PDB entry 2WDV | X-ray diffraction, 3.20 A resolution | chains A and B of the 4 polymer chains in the assembly

== Chain A ==
Protein: Succinate dehydrogenase flavoprotein subunit
From: Escherichia coli
Notes: EC 1.3.5.1, 1.3.99.1
UniProtKB: P0AC41 (DHSA_ECOLI); residue numbers follow UniProt; this construct covers 1-588
Amino-acid sequence (588 residues; row label = number of the first residue in the row):
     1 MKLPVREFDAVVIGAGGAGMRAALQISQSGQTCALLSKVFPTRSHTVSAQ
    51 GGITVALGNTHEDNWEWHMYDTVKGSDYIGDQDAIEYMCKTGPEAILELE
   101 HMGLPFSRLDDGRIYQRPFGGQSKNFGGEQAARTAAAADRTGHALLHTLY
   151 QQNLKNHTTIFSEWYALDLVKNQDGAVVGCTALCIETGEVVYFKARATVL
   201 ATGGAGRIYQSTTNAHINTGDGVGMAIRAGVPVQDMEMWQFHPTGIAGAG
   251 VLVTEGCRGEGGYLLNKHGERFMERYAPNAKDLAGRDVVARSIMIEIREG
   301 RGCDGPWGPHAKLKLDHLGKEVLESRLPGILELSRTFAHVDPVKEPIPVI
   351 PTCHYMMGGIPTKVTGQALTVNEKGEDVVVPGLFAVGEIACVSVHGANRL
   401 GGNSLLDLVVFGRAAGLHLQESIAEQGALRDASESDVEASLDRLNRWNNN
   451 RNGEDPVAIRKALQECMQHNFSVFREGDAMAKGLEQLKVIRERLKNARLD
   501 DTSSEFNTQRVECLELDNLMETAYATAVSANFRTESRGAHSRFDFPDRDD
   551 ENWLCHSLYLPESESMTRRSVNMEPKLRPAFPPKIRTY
Curated features (UniProtKB/Swiss-Prot):
  - active site: Arg-286 (Proton acceptor)
  - binding site (FAD): Gly-14 to Gly-19, Asp-221, Glu-388, Ser-404, Leu-405
  - binding site (substrate): His-242, Thr-254, His-354, Arg-399
  - modified residue: His-45 (Tele-8alpha-FAD histidine), Lys-267 (N6-acetyllysine)
  - mutagenesis: Glu-186 (E186M: Allows recovery of protein cross-linked to SdhE, SdhA is flavinylated), Thr-187 (T187M: No recovery of protein cross-linked to SdhE, SdhA is flavinylated)
Covalently attached groups: flavin-adenine dinucleotide (FAD) linked to His-45
Ion coordination: Na+: Met-356, Gly-358, Glu-388, Ala-390
Small-molecule neighbours:
  - FAD (flavin-adenine dinucleotide): Ile-13, Gly-14, Ala-15, Gly-16, Gly-17, Ala-18, Gly-19, Leu-36, Ser-37, Lys-38, Val-39, Ser-44, Thr-46, Ser-48, Ala-49, Gln-50, Gly-51, Gly-52, Trp-164, Tyr-165, Ala-166, Ala-201, Thr-202, Gly-203, Thr-213, Asn-214, Asn-218, Asp-221, Leu-252, His-354, Tyr-355, Gly-387, Glu-388, Arg-399, Gly-402, Asn-403, Ser-404, Leu-405, Leu-408
  - malate like intermediate (TEO): Gln-50, Gly-51, Phe-119, His-242, Leu-252, Val-253, Thr-254, Glu-255, Gly-256, Arg-286, His-354, Arg-399, Leu-400, Gly-401, Gly-402

== Chain B ==
Protein: Succinate dehydrogenase iron-sulfur subunit
From: Escherichia coli
Notes: EC 1.3.5.1, 1.3.99.1
UniProtKB: P07014 (DHSB_ECOLI); numbering as in UniProt (aligned over 1-238)
Amino-acid sequence (238 residues; each row starts with the number of its first residue):
     1 MRLEFSIYRYNPDVDDAPRMQDYTLEADEGRDMMLLDALIQLKEKDPSLS
    51 FRRSCREGVCGSDGLNMNGKNGLACITPISALNQPGKKIVIRPLPGLPVI
   101 RDLVVDMGQFYAQYEKIKPYLLNNGQNPPAREHLQMPEQREKLDGLYECI
   151 LCACCSTSCPSFWWNPDKFIGPAGLLAAYRFLIDSRDTETDSRLDGLSDA
   201 FSVFRCHSIMNCVSVCPKGLNPTRAIGHIKSMLLQRNA
Curated features (UniProtKB/Swiss-Prot):
  - binding site ([2Fe-2S] cluster): Cys-55, Cys-60, Cys-75
  - binding site ([4Fe-4S] cluster): Cys-149, Cys-152, Cys-155, Cys-216
  - binding site ([3Fe-4S] cluster): Cys-159, Cys-206, Cys-212
  - binding site (a ubiquinone): Trp-164
Ion coordination: 2Fe-2S cluster Fe: Cys-55, Cys-60, Asp-63, Cys-75; 4Fe-4S cluster Fe: Cys-149, Cys-152, Cys-155, Cys-216; 3Fe-4S cluster Fe: Cys-159, Cys-206, Cys-212
Small-molecule neighbours:
  - 3Fe-4S cluster (F3S): Cys-159, Phe-169, Pro-172, Cys-206, His-207, Ser-208, Ile-209, Met-210, Asn-211, Cys-212, Thr-223, Ile-226
  - 2Fe-2S cluster (FES): Leu-36, Arg-53, Ser-54, Cys-55, Arg-56, Gly-58, Val-59, Cys-60, Gly-61, Ser-62, Asp-63, Leu-73, Cys-75
  - 4Fe-4S cluster (SF4): Phe-110, Cys-149, Ile-150, Leu-151, Cys-152, Ala-153, Cys-154, Cys-155, Ala-173, Leu-176, Cys-216, Pro-217, Lys-218, Leu-220
From the paper describing this entry:
  - mutagenesis - K230L: decreased catalytic activity on Q1

== Chain A / chain B interface ==
Pairs across the interface (101; chain A residue first):
  Phe-40(A) with Tyr-111(B), hydrophobic
  Arg-43(A) with Ser-54(B); Cys-60(B), hydrogen bond (side chain-backbone); Gly-61(B); Ser-62(B); Met-107(B); Tyr-111(B), hydrogen bond; Ile-150(B), hydrogen bond (side chain-backbone); Leu-151(B), hydrogen bond (side chain-backbone)
  Val-47(A) with Val-59(B); Cys-60(B), hydrophobic
  Ser-48(A) with Cys-55(B); Glu-57(B), hydrogen bond
  Leu-57(A) with Arg-131(B), hydrogen bond (backbone-side chain)
  Asn-59(A) with Glu-132(B), hydrogen bond
  Leu-97(A) with Arg-131(B); Glu-132(B)
  Glu-100(A) with Glu-132(B); His-133(B), hydrogen bond (side chain-backbone); Arg-186(B), salt bridge
  His-101(A) with Leu-121(B); Pro-129(B); Arg-131(B), hydrogen bond (side chain-backbone)
  Met-102(A) with Leu-121(B)
  Gly-103(A) with Arg-180(B), hydrogen bond (backbone-side chain); Arg-186(B), hydrogen bond (backbone-side chain)
  Leu-104(A) with Arg-186(B), hydrogen bond (backbone-side chain)
  Pro-105(A) with Arg-140(B), hydrogen bond (backbone-side chain); Leu-143(B), hydrophobic; Tyr-147(B), hydrophobic; Arg-186(B)
  Phe-106(A) with Arg-140(B), hydrogen bond (backbone-side chain)
  Arg-108(A) with His-133(B), hydrogen bond (side chain-backbone); Gln-135(B); Pro-137(B); Arg-140(B); Arg-186(B)
  Leu-109(A) with Pro-137(B)
  Asp-110(A) with Met-136(B); Pro-137(B)
  Asp-111(A) with Met-136(B)
  Gly-112(A) with Leu-134(B); Gln-135(B), hydrogen bond (backbone-backbone)
  Arg-113(A) with Glu-132(B); Leu-134(B)
  Ile-114(A) with Glu-132(B), hydrogen bond (backbone-side chain)
  Arg-140(A) with Tyr-147(B); Glu-148(B), salt bridge
  His-143(A) with Tyr-147(B), hydrogen bond (side chain-backbone); Glu-148(B); Cys-149(B)
  His-147(A) with Leu-151(B)
  Gln-151(A) with Tyr-114(B), hydrogen bond; Pro-119(B), hydrogen bond (side chain-backbone); Tyr-120(B); Phe-181(B)
  Leu-154(A) with Glu-115(B)
  Lys-155(A) with Tyr-120(B)
  Glu-163(A) with Arg-52(B), salt bridge
  Glu-186(A) with Ile-100(B)
  Arg-207(A) with Arg-56(B)
  Thr-212(A) with Arg-56(B), hydrogen bond (backbone-side chain)
  Thr-213(A) with Arg-56(B)
  Asn-214(A) with Arg-56(B)
  Ala-215(A) with Ser-54(B)
  His-216(A) with Ile-40(B); Arg-53(B); Ser-54(B), hydrogen bond (backbone-backbone); Arg-56(B)
  Ile-217(A) with Ser-54(B)
  Gly-250(A) with Arg-56(B)
  Val-251(A) with Arg-56(B); Glu-57(B)
  Leu-333(A) with Glu-57(B)
  Thr-336(A) with Met-34(B)
  Phe-337(A) with Met-34(B), hydrophobic; Arg-56(B); Glu-57(B); Cys-75(B)
  Val-457(A) with Glu-44(B)
  Lys-461(A) with Glu-44(B), salt bridge
  Asp-500(A) with Pro-47(B)
  Asp-501(A) with Ser-48(B); Arg-101(B), salt bridge
  Ser-503(A) with Arg-101(B), hydrogen bond
  Ser-504(A) with Asp-13(B)
  Glu-505(A) with Pro-12(B); Asp-13(B); Ile-100(B); Arg-101(B), hydrogen bond (backbone-side chain)
  Phe-506(A) with Ser-50(B), hydrogen bond (backbone-side chain); Arg-52(B); Arg-101(B); Val-104(B), hydrophobic
  Thr-508(A) with Lys-43(B), hydrogen bond; Leu-49(B); Ser-50(B), hydrogen bond
  Gln-509(A) with Lys-43(B); Pro-47(B)
  Glu-512(A) with Lys-43(B); Arg-53(B), salt bridge
Other interface residues (no listed pair), chain A (61 interface residues in all): Thr-42, Ser-107, Ala-137, Ala-138, Tyr-150, Gln-152, Ala-249, Leu-252, Asn-507
Other interface residues (no listed pair), chain B (55 interface residues in all): Asn-11, Phe-51, Ile-76, Asp-106, Cys-152, Asp-184

== In short ==
61 residues of chain A face 55 of chain B across their interface, with 27 hydrogen bonds and 6 salt bridges.
Among the polar pairs are Glu-100(A)/Arg-186(B), Arg-140(A)/Glu-148(B) and Glu-163(A)/Arg-52(B). Chain A binds
malate like intermediate. The paper reports that K230L of chain B reduces catalytic activity on Q1.
Chain A is Succinate dehydrogenase flavoprotein subunit and chain B is Succinate dehydrogenase iron-sulfur
subunit, both from Escherichia coli; the structure, E. coli succinate:quinone oxidoreductase (SQR) with an
empty quinone- binding pocket, was determined by X-ray diffraction, deposited together with 2WDQ and 2WDR.
